PDB entry 8QAU | electron microscopy, 3.54 A resolution | chains C and D of the 5 polymer chains in the assembly

== Chain C ==
Molecule: Tubulin alpha-1A chain
Organism: Sus scrofa
UniProtKB: P02550 (TBA1A_PIG); numbering as in UniProt (aligned over 1-451)
Amino-acid sequence (451 residues; row label = number of the first residue in the row):
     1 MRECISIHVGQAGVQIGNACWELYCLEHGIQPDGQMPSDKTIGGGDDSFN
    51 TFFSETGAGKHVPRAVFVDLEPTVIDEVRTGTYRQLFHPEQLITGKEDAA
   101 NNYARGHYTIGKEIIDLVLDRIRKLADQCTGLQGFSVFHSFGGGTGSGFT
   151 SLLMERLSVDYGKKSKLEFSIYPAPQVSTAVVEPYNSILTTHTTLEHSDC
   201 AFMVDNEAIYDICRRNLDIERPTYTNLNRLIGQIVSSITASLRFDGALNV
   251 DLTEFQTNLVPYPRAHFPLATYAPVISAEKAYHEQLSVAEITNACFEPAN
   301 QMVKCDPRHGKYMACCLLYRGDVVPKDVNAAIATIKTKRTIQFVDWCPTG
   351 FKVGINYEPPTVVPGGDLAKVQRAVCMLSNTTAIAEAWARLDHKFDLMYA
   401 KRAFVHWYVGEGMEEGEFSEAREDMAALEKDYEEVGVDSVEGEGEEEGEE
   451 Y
Disordered / not traced: 38-46, 441-451
Bound ions: Mg2+: Asp-98 (together with GTP)
Ligand contacts: GTP (guanosine-5'-triphosphate): Gln-11, Ala-12, Gln-15, Asp-98, Ala-99, Ala-100, Asn-101, Ser-140, Gly-142, Gly-143, Gly-144, Thr-145, Gly-146, Ile-171, Thr-179, Glu-183, Asn-206, Tyr-224, Leu-227, Asn-228, Ile-231
Swiss-Prot annotation at these positions:
  - active site: Glu-254
  - binding site (GTP): Gly-10, Gln-11, Ala-12, Gln-15, Glu-71, Ala-99, Ser-140, Gly-143, Gly-144, Thr-145, Gly-146, Thr-179, Glu-183, Asn-206, Tyr-224, Asn-228, Leu-252
  - binding site (Mg(2+)): Glu-71
  - site: Tyr-451 (Involved in polymerization)
  - modified residue: Lys-40 (N6-acetyllysine), Tyr-282 (3'-nitrotyrosine), Ser-439 (Phosphoserine), Glu-443 (5-glutamyl polyglutamate), Glu-445 (5-glutamyl polyglutamate), Tyr-451 (3'-nitrotyrosine)
  - natural variant: Ala-265 (A265G; A265I), Thr-271 to Ala-273 (sequence variant, change not given here)

== Chain D ==
Molecule: Tubulin beta chain
Organism: Sus scrofa
UniProtKB: P02554 (TBB_PIG); residue numbers follow UniProt; this construct covers 1-445
Amino-acid sequence (445 residues; row label = number of the first residue in the row):
     1 MREIVHIQAGQCGNQIGAKFWEVISDEHGIDPTGSYHGDSDLQLERINVY
    51 YNEAAGNKYVPRAILVDLEPGTMDSVRSGPFGQIFRPDNFVFGQSGAGNN
   101 WAKGHYTEGAELVDSVLDVVRKESESCDCLQGFQLTHSLGGGTGSGMGTL
   151 LISKIREEYPDRIMNTFSVVPSPKVSDTVVEPYNATLSVHQLVENTDETY
   201 CIDNEALYDICFRTLKLTTPTYGDLNHLVSATMSGVTTCLRFPGQLNADL
   251 RKLAVNMVPFPRLHFFMPGFAPLTSRGSQQYRALTVPELTQQMFDAKNMM
   301 AACDPRHGRYLTVAAVFRGRMSMKEVDEQMLNVQNKNSSYFVEWIPNNVK
   351 TAVCDIPPRGLKMSATFIGNSTAIQELFKRISEQFTAMFRRKAFLHWYTG
   401 EGMDEMEFTEAESNMNDLVSEYQQYQDATADEQGEFEEEGEEDEA
Disordered / not traced: 428-445
Ligand contacts:
  - GDP (guanosine-5'-diphosphate): Gly-10, Gln-11, Cys-12, Gln-15, Ile-16, Asn-99, Ser-138, Gly-140, Gly-141, Gly-142, Thr-143, Gly-144, Ser-145, Val-169, Asp-177, Thr-178, Glu-181, Asn-204, Leu-207, Tyr-222, Asn-226
  - GTP (guanosine-5'-triphosphate): Leu-246, Lys-252, Lys-350
  - taxol (TA1): Glu-22, Val-23, Asp-26, Glu-27, Leu-215, His-227, Leu-228, Ser-234, Phe-270, Pro-272, Leu-273, Thr-274, Arg-276, Gln-279, Arg-318, Pro-358, Arg-359, Gly-360, Leu-361
Swiss-Prot annotation at these positions:
  - motif: Met-1 to Ile-4 (MREI motif)
  - binding site (GTP): Gln-11, Glu-69, Ser-138, Gly-142, Thr-143, Gly-144, Asn-204, Asn-226
  - binding site (Mg(2+)): Glu-69
  - modified residue: Ser-40 (Phosphoserine), Lys-58 (N6-acetyllysine), Ser-172 (Phosphoserine), Thr-285 (Phosphothreonine), Thr-290 (Phosphothreonine), Arg-318 (Omega-N-methylarginine), Glu-438 (5-glutamyl polyglutamate)
  - cross-link (Glycyl lysine isopeptide (Lys-Gly)): Lys-58 (interchain with G-Cter in ubiquitin), Lys-324 (interchain with G-Cter in ubiquitin)
  - natural variant: His-37 (H37V: In 2nd form), Asn-48 (N48S: In 2nd form), Ala-55 to Asn-57 (sequence variant, change not given here; In 2nd form), Ser-275 (S275A: In 2nd form)

== Chain C / chain D interface ==
Contacting residue pairs - 66 pairs, chain C then chain D:
  Gln-11(C) with Gln-245(D), hydrogen bond (side chain-backbone); Asn-247(D)
  Gln-15(C) with Gln-245(D)
  Glu-71(C) with Arg-2(D), salt bridge; Asn-247(D)
  Pro-72(C) with Met-1(D), hydrophobic
  Thr-73(C) with Arg-2(D); Arg-46(D), hydrogen bond; Pro-243(D); Asn-247(D)
  Asp-76(C) with Arg-46(D), salt bridge
  Lys-96(C) with Met-1(D); Arg-2(D); Asp-128(D), salt bridge
  Glu-97(C) with Cys-129(D); Leu-130(D); Gln-131(D); Arg-251(D), salt bridge
  Ala-100(C) with Arg-251(D); Lys-252(D); Val-255(D)
  Asn-101(C) with Lys-252(D), hydrogen bond; Asn-256(D), hydrogen bond; Lys-350(D)
  Arg-105(C) with Arg-251(D)
  Gln-176(C) with Leu-331(D)
  Val-177(C) with Asp-327(D); Leu-331(D), hydrophobic
  Ser-178(C) with Asn-347(D), hydrogen bond (backbone-side chain)
  Thr-179(C) with Asp-327(D); Asn-347(D); Lys-350(D); Thr-351(D)
  Ala-180(C) with Asn-347(D), hydrogen bond (backbone-side chain)
  Val-181(C) with Asn-256(D), hydrogen bond (backbone-side chain); Ile-345(D), hydrophobic; Asn-347(D); Asn-348(D)
  Val-182(C) with Val-255(D)
  Tyr-210(C) with Met-323(D); Lys-324(D)
  Arg-214(C) with Lys-324(D)
  Arg-221(C) with Ser-322(D); Glu-325(D), salt bridge
  Pro-222(C) with Ser-322(D), hydrogen bond (backbone-side chain); Met-323(D); Lys-324(D)
  Thr-223(C) with Ser-322(D)
  Tyr-224(C) with Met-323(D)
  Lys-394(C) with Pro-346(D)
  Leu-397(C) with Trp-344(D)
  Met-398(C) with Trp-344(D)
  Lys-401(C) with Trp-344(D)
  Arg-402(C) with Phe-260(D)
  Ala-403(C) with Pro-259(D); Phe-260(D); Trp-344(D), hydrophobic
  Phe-404(C) with Val-255(D); Asn-256(D); Val-258(D); Pro-259(D), hydrophobic
  His-406(C) with Pro-259(D), hydrogen bond (side chain-backbone); Phe-260(D); Pro-261(D)
  Trp-407(C) with Val-255(D), hydrophobic; Val-258(D), hydrogen bond (side chain-backbone)
Also at the interface, not in a pair above, chain C (36 interface residues in all): Glu-77, Asp-98, Glu-220
Also at the interface, not in a pair above, chain D (39 interface residues in all): Phe-242, Leu-246, Asp-249, Ala-254, Met-257, Thr-312, Met-321, Val-349

== Overview ==
36 residues of chain C and 39 residues of chain D are in contact; the contacts include 10 hydrogen bonds and 5
salt bridges. Polar pairs include Glu-71(C)/Arg-2(D), Asp-76(C)/Arg-46(D) and Lys-96(C)/Asp-128(D). GTP is
bound between chain C and chain D.
Chain C is Tubulin alpha-1A chain and chain D is Tubulin beta chain, both from Sus scrofa; the structure,
Outer kinetochore Ndc80-Dam1 alpha/beta-tubulin complex, was determined by electron microscopy.
